PDB entry 7SPG | X-ray diffraction, 1.30 A resolution | chain A

# Chain A
Protein: Myoglobin
Organism: Physeter catodon
Reference sequence: P02185 (MYG_PHYMC); residues 0-153 here correspond to UniProt positions 1-154 (UniProt number = residue number + 1)
Amino-acid sequence (154 residues; each row starts with the number of its first residue; numbering starts at 0):
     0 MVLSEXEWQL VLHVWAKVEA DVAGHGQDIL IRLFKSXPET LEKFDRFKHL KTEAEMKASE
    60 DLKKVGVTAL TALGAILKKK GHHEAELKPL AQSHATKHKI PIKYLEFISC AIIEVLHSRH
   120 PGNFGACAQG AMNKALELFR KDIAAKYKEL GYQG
Not modelled in the structure: 152-153
Sequence notes: conflict A3U_5 (Gly6 in P02185), A3U_36 (His37 in P02185), Val64 (His65 in P02185), Ala68 (Val69 in P02185), Cys109 (Glu110 in P02185), Glu113 (His114 in P02185), Asn122 (Asp123 in P02185), Cys126 (Asp127 in P02185)
Modified residues: A3U (4-acetamido-L-phenylalanine) at position 5; A3U (4-acetamido-L-phenylalanine) at position 36
Swiss-Prot annotation at these positions:
  - binding site (heme b): His93
  - modified residue: Ser3 (Phosphoserine), Thr67 (Phosphothreonine)
Glycans and other covalent adducts: covalent link A3U_5-Cys126, A3U_36-Cys109
Bound ions: heme Fe near His93 (its only coordinating residue here)
Ligand contacts: heme (HEM): Leu32, Thr39, Lys42, Phe43, Arg45, Val64, Thr67, Ala68, Ala71, Leu72, Leu89, Ser92, His93, His97, Ile99, Tyr103, Leu104, Ile107, Ile111, Phe138
What the authors report for this chain:
  - binding site for heme: Arg45

# Overview
Chain A binds heme. Curated annotation (UniProt) lists heme b-binding residue His93. The paper reports a
binding site for heme at Arg45.
Chain A is Myoglobin (Physeter catodon); the structure, Crystal structure of sperm whale myoglobin variant
sMb13(pCaaF) in space group P212121, was determined by X-ray diffraction, deposited together with 7SPE, 7SPF
and 7SPH.
